Entry 9AW5 (X-ray diffraction, 3.44 A resolution); this record covers chains D and E of the 28 polymer chains in the assembly.

== Chain D ==
Protein: Proteasome subunit alpha type-5
Source organism: Saccharomyces cerevisiae
Reference sequence: P32379 (PSA5_YEAST); residues -7 to 252 here correspond to UniProt positions 1-260 (UniProt number = residue number + 8)
Amino-acid sequence (260 residues; row label = number of the first residue in the row; numbers below 1 keep their minus sign (Met-7 is residue -7)):
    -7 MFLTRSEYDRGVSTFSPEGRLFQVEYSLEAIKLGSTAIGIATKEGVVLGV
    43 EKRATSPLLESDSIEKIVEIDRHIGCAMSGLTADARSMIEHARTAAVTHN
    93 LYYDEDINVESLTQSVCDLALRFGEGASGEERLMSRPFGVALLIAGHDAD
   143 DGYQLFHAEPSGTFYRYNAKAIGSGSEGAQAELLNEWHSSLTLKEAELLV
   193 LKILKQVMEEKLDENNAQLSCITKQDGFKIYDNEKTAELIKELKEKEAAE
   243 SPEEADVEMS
Disordered / not traced: -7 to -2, 118-122, 243-252

== Chain E ==
Protein: Proteasome subunit alpha type-6
Source organism: Saccharomyces cerevisiae
Reference sequence: P40302 (PSA6_YEAST); residues 0-233 here correspond to UniProt positions 1-234 (UniProt number = residue number + 1)
Amino-acid sequence (234 residues; row label = number of the first residue in the row; numbering starts at 0):
     0 MFRNNYDGDTVTFSPTGRLFQVEYALEAIKQGSVTVGLRSNTHAVLVALK
    50 RNADELSSYQKKIIKCDEHMGLSLAGLAPDARVLSNYLRQQCNYSSLVFN
   100 RKLAVERAGHLLCDKAQKNTQSYGGRPYGVGLLIIGYDKSGAHLLEFQPS
   150 GNVTELYGTAIGARSQGAKTYLERTLDTFIKIDGNPDELIKAGVEAISQS
   200 LRDESLTVDNLSIAIVGKDTPFTIYDGEAVAKYI
Disordered / not traced: 0-2

== Interface between chain D and chain E ==
Pairs across the interface (44; chain D residue first):
  Arg2(D) with Asp6(E), salt bridge; Gly7(E)
  Ser5(D) with Arg125(E)
  Thr6(D) with Gly7(E); Gln20(E)
  Phe7(D) with Gln20(E), hydrogen bond (backbone-side chain); Tyr23(E); Leu76(E), hydrophobic; Arg125(E); Pro126(E)
  Ser8(D) with Tyr23(E)
  Pro9(D) with Tyr23(E), hydrophobic
  Glu10(D) with Gln30(E), hydrogen bond (backbone-side chain)
  Gly11(D) with Tyr23(E); Ala27(E)
  Leu13(D) with Leu76(E), hydrophobic; Arg125(E)
  Glu102(D) with Lys60(E), salt bridge
  Gln106(D) with Arg81(E)
  Asp110(D) with Arg81(E), salt bridge
  Leu113(D) with Pro78(E), hydrophobic; Arg125(E)
  Glu117(D) with Tyr122(E), hydrogen bond
  Ser153(D) with Pro78(E)
  Gly154(D) with Pro78(E)
  Thr155(D) with Gln59(E)
  Phe156(D) with Gln59(E)
  Tyr157(D) with Arg50(E), hydrogen bond (side chain-backbone); Ser57(E); Gln59(E)
  Arg158(D) with Leu55(E); Ser56(E); Ser57(E), hydrogen bond (backbone-backbone)
  Tyr159(D) with Ala52(E); Asp53(E); Leu55(E); Ser56(E)
  Asn160(D) with Leu55(E), hydrogen bond (backbone-backbone)
  Ala161(D) with Leu55(E)
  Gln172(D) with Asp53(E), hydrogen bond; Leu55(E)
  Leu175(D) with Leu55(E)
  Leu176(D) with Glu54(E); Leu55(E)
Interface residues without a listed pair, chain D (29 interface residues in all): Gly3, Arg12, Trp179
Interface residues without a listed pair, chain E (27 interface residues in all): Asn3, Glu26, Asn51, Asp79, Gly123, Gly128

== Summary ==
29 residues of chain D face 27 of chain E across their interface, with 7 hydrogen bonds and 3 salt bridges.
Among the polar pairs are Arg2(D)-Asp6(E), Glu102(D)-Lys60(E) and Asp110(D)-Arg81(E).
Here chain D is Proteasome subunit alpha type-5 and chain E is Proteasome subunit alpha type-6, both from
Saccharomyces cerevisiae. Entry 9AW5 (Yeast 20S proteasome soaked with MA9 fraction E/F) was determined by
X-ray diffraction (same publication as 9C97, 9C98, 9AW3, 9AW6 and 9AW7).
